4GS9 - chains A and B; structure by X-ray diffraction, 1.72 A resolution.

# Chain A
Protein: Endothelial PAS domain-containing protein 1
Source organism: Homo sapiens
Notes: fragment: HIF2 PAS-B domain
UniProtKB: Q99814 (EPAS1_HUMAN); residues 239-350 here = UniProt positions 239-350
Chain sequence (117 residues; each row starts with the number of its first residue; note: 236 numbers in that range are skipped by the numbering (no residue carries them; nothing is unmodelled there); numbers below 1 keep their minus sign (Gly-2 is residue -2)):
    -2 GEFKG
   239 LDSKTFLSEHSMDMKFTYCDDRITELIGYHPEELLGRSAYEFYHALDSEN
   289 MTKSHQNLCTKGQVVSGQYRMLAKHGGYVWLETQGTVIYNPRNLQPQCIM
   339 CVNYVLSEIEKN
Not modelled in the structure: -2 to -1, 328-333, 349-350
Construct notes: expression tag (-2 to 2); engineered mutation Glu247 (Arg in Q99814)
Small-molecule neighbours:
  - 0XB (N-(3-fluorophenyl)-4-nitro-2,1,3-benzoxadiazol-5-amine): Phe244, Ser246, His248, Met252, Phe254, Ala277, Phe280, Tyr281, Met289, Ser292, His293, Leu296, Val302, Ser304, Tyr307, Met309, Leu319, Thr321, Ile337, Cys339, Asn341
  - PE8 (3,6,9,12,15,18,21-heptaoxatricosane-1,23-diol): Asp251, Tyr278, Glu287, Thr290, His293, Gln294, Cys297, Thr298
From the paper describing this entry:
  - binding site for 0XB: His248
  - mutagenesis - S304M: unchanged stability
  - mutagenesis - S304M: unchanged binding to Aryl hydrocarbon receptor nuclear translocator (chain B)
  - binding site for 0XB: Tyr281 (citing earlier work)
  - conformationally variable residues (side-chain flip): Met252

# Chain B
Protein: Aryl hydrocarbon receptor nuclear translocator
Source organism: Homo sapiens
Notes: fragment: ARNT PAS-B domain
UniProtKB: P27540 (ARNT_HUMAN); residues 356-470 here = UniProt positions 356-470
Chain sequence (121 residues; each row starts with the number of its first residue):
   350 GEFKGLNVCQPTRFISRHNIEGIFTFVDHRCVATVGYQPQELLGKNIVEF
   400 CHPEDQQLLRDSFQQVVKLKGQVLSVMFRFRSKNQEWLWMRTSSFTFQNP
   450 YSDEIEYIICTNTNVKNSSQE
Not modelled in the structure: 350-359, 469-470
Construct notes: expression tag (350-355); engineered mutation Arg362 (Glu in P27540)

# Chain A / chain B interface
Contacting residue pairs (32):
  Leu239(A) - Ser451(B)
  Leu239(A) - Glu453(B)
  Asp240(A) - Arg366(B)  salt bridge
  Glu247(A) - Arg362(B)  salt bridge
  Glu247(A) - Ile364(B)
  Glu247(A) - Arg379(B)  salt bridge
  Tyr256(A) - Ile364(B)  hydrophobic
  Tyr256(A) - Phe375(B)
  Tyr256(A) - Asp377(B)
  Tyr256(A) - Arg379(B)
  Asp258(A) - Phe375(B)
  Arg260(A) - Arg366(B)
  Gln301(A) - Gly420(B)  hydrogen bond (side chain-backbone)
  Gln301(A) - Gln421(B)
  Gln322(A) - Thr445(B)
  Gln322(A) - Phe446(B)
  Thr324(A) - Val422(B)
  Thr324(A) - Phe444(B)
  Ile326(A) - Ser442(B)
  Ile326(A) - Thr460(B)
  Gln335(A) - Pro360(B)
  Gln335(A) - Arg362(B)
  Cys336(A) - Arg362(B)
  Met338(A) - Ile364(B)  hydrophobic
  Met338(A) - Phe444(B)  hydrophobic
  Met338(A) - Ile458(B)  hydrophobic
  Met338(A) - Thr460(B)  hydrogen bond
  Val340(A) - Phe446(B)  hydrophobic
  Tyr342(A) - Phe446(B)  hydrophobic
  Tyr342(A) - Asn448(B)
  Tyr342(A) - Pro449(B)
  Leu344(A) - Tyr450(B)  hydrophobic
Also at the interface, not in a pair above, chain A (21 interface residues in all): Thr243, Leu245, Thr255, Gln306, Val325
Also at the interface, not in a pair above, chain B (23 interface residues in all): His378, Tyr456

# Overview
The interface between chain A and chain B involves 21 residues on one side and 23 on the other, with 2
hydrogen bonds and 3 salt bridges. Polar pairs include Asp240(A)-Arg366(B), Glu247(A)-Arg362(B) and
Glu247(A)-Arg379(B). From the paper: a binding site for 0XB at His248(A) and Tyr281(A); S304M of chain A
leaves stability unchanged.
Here chain A is Endothelial PAS domain-containing protein 1 and chain B is Aryl hydrocarbon receptor nuclear
translocator, both from Homo sapiens. Entry 4GS9 (Crystal structure of the high affinity heterodimer of HIF2
alpha and ARNT C-terminal PAS domains in ...) was determined by X-ray diffraction.
